Entry 9EXA (electron microscopy, 3.20 A resolution); this record covers chains A and D of the 6 polymer chains in the assembly.

[Chain A]
Molecule: Membrane protein
Organism: Severe acute respiratory syndrome coronavirus 2
Reference sequence: P0DTC5 (VME1_SARS2); residues 17-204 here = UniProt positions 17-204
Sequence (188 residues; numbered 17 to 204; the number before each row is that of its first residue):
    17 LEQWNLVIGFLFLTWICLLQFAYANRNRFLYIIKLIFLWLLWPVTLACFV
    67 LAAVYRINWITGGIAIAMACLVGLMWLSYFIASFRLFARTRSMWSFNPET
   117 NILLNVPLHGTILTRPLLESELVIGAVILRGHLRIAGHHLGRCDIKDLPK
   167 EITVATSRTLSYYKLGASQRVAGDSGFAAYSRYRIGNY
Ligand contacts:
  - A1H7W (6-[[1-[4,6-dimethyl-5-(2-methylpropyl)pyrimidin-2-yl]piperidin-4-yl]-methyl-amino]-N-(2-pyrrolidin-1-ylethyl)pyridazine-4-carboxamide), molecule 1: L35, Q36, Y39, A40
  - A1H7W, molecule 2: W55, W92, Y95, F96, S99, S111, F112, N113, P114, E115, T116, N117, L134
Curated features (UniProtKB/Swiss-Prot):
  - natural variant: Q19 (Q19E: In strain: Omicron/BA.1, Omicron/BA.2 and 7 more), A63 (A63T: In strain: Omicron/BA.1, Omicron/BA.2 and 7 more), I82 (I82T: In strain: Eta/B.1.525 and Delta/B.1.617.2)
  - mutagenesis: R42 to R44 (Partial loss of N-RNA binding)

[Chain D]
Molecule: Fab-B heavy chain
Organism: Mus musculus
Notes: antibody fragment or engineered binder
Sequence (213 residues; numbered 1 to 213; the number before each row is that of its first residue):
     1 EVQLQQSGPELVKPGASMKISCKTSGYSFTGYTMNWVKQSHGKNLEWIGL
    51 INPYNGDTSYNQKFKGKATLTVDKSSSTAYMELLSLTSEDSAVYYCEVIN
   101 TYWGQGTLVTVSAAKTTPPSVYPLAPGSAAQTNSMVTLGCLVKGYFPEPV
   151 TVTWNSGSLSSGVHTFPAVLQSDLYTLSSSVTVPSSTWPSETVTCNVAHP
   201 ASSTKVDKKIVPR
Disulfides: C22-C96, C140-C195

[How chain A and chain D interact]
Pairs across the interface (22; chain A residue first):
  R107(A) with N55(D); D57(D), salt bridge
  P123(A) with G31(D)
  G126(A) with T30(D)
  I128(A) with Y54(D), hydrophobic
  P165(A) with Y32(D)
  K166(A) with Y32(D), hydrogen bond (backbone-side chain); I99(D); Y102(D)
  E167(A) with Y32(D); T33(D); V98(D); I99(D)
  Y178(A) with T33(D); L50(D)
  K180(A) with I99(D), hydrogen bond (side chain-backbone); T101(D), hydrogen bond
  Y199(A) with I99(D); N100(D)
  R200(A) with T33(D), hydrogen bond; N35(D), hydrogen bond; N100(D), hydrogen bond
Also at the interface, not in a pair above, chain D (15 interface residues in all): S28

[In short]
11 residues of chain A face 15 of chain D across their interface, with 6 hydrogen bonds and 1 salt bridge.
Polar contacts include R107(A)-D57(D), K166(A)-Y32(D) and K180(A)-I99(D). Bound to chain A: compound A1H7W.
From UniProt: 3 mutagenesis sites on chain A.
Chain A is Membrane protein (Severe acute respiratory syndrome coronavirus 2) and chain D is Fab-B heavy chain
(Mus musculus); the structure, SARS-CoV-2 M protein dimer (short form) in complex with Fab-B and CIM-834, was
determined by electron microscopy.
